PDB entry 3AZJ | X-ray diffraction, 2.89 A resolution | chains F and J of the 10 polymer chains in the assembly

[Chain F]
Name: Histone H4
Source organism: Homo sapiens
UniProtKB: P62805 (H4_HUMAN); residues 0-102 here correspond to UniProt positions 1-103 (UniProt number = residue number + 1)
Chain sequence (106 residues; numbered -3 to 102; the number before each row is that of its first residue; numbers below 1 keep their minus sign (Gly-3 is residue -3)):
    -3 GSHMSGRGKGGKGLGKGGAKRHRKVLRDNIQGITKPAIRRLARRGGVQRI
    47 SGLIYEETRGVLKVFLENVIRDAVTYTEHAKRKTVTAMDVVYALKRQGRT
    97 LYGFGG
Not modelled in the structure: -3 to 18, 102
Sequence notes: expression tag (-3 to -1); engineered mutation Gln44 (Lys45 in P62805)
Curated features (UniProtKB/Swiss-Prot):
  - DNA-binding region: Lys16 to Lys20
  - modified residue: Ser1 (N-acetylserine), Arg3 (Asymmetric dimethylarginine), Lys5 (N6-(2-hydroxyisobutyryl)lysine), Lys8 (N6-(2-hydroxyisobutyryl)lysine), Lys12 (N6-(2-hydroxyisobutyryl)lysine), Lys16 (N6-(2-hydroxyisobutyryl)lysine), Lys20 (N6,N6,N6-trimethyllysine), Lys31 (N6-(2-hydroxyisobutyryl)lysine), Ser47 (Phosphoserine), Tyr51 (Phosphotyrosine), Lys59 (N6-(2-hydroxyisobutyryl)lysine), Lys77 (N6-(2-hydroxyisobutyryl)lysine), Lys79 (N6-(2-hydroxyisobutyryl)lysine), Thr80 (Phosphothreonine), Tyr88 (Phosphotyrosine), Lys91 (N6-(2-hydroxyisobutyryl)lysine)
  - cross-link (Glycyl lysine isopeptide (Lys-Gly)): Lys12 (interchain with G-Cter in SUMO2), Lys20 (interchain with G-Cter in SUMO2), Lys31 (interchain with G-Cter in SUMO2), Lys59 (interchain with G-Cter in SUMO2), Lys79 (interchain with G-Cter in SUMO2), Lys91 (interchain with G-Cter in SUMO2)

[Chain J]
Molecule: 146-nt DNA strand
Sequence (146 nucleotides; numbered 147 to 292; the number before each row is that of its first residue):
   147 ATCAATATCCACCTGCAGATTCTACCAAAAGTGTATTTGGAAACTGCTCC
   197 ATCAAAAGGCATGTTCAGCTGAATTCAGCTGAACATGCCTTTTGATGGAG
   247 CAGTTTCCAAATACACTTTTGGTAGAATCTGCAGGTGGATATTGAT
Not modelled in the structure: 147
Metal / ion sites: Mn2+ site 1: DG185, DG186; Mn2+ site 2 near DG217 (its only coordinating residue here); Mn2+ site 3 near DG280 (its only coordinating residue here)

[How chain F and chain J interact]
Contacting residue pairs (7):
  Arg19(F) - DT198(J)  phosphate contact
  Thr30(F) - DA207(J)  sugar contact
  Thr30(F) - DT208(J)  phosphate contact
  Pro32(F) - DA207(J)  phosphate contact
  Pro32(F) - DT208(J)  phosphate contact
  Arg36(F) - DA207(J)  salt bridge to the phosphate
  Arg45(F) - DT216(J)  sugar contact
Also at the interface, not in a pair above, chain F (8 interface residues in all): Lys31, Lys77, Thr80
Also at the interface, not in a pair above, chain J (8 interface residues in all): DA187, DC196, DG214, DG217

[Overview]
The chain F/chain J interface involves 8 residues from each chain, with 1 salt bridge. Its one salt-bridged
contact is Arg36(F)-DA207(J). DG185(J) and DG186(J) form the Mn2+ site 1. From UniProt: a DNA-binding region
on chain F.
Chain F is Histone H4 (Homo sapiens) and chain J is a 146-nt DNA strand; the structure, Crystal Structure of
Human Nucleosome Core Particle Containing H4K44Q mutation, was determined by X-ray diffraction, deposited
together with 3AYW, 3AZE, 3AZF, 3AZG, 3AZH, 3AZK and 3 further entries.
